Entry 5W6G (X-ray diffraction, 2.79 A resolution); this record covers chains A and B of the 4 polymer chains in the assembly.

# Chain A
Molecule: Hemagglutinin HA1
From: Influenza A virus (A/Solomon Islands/3/2006(H1N1))
UniProt: A7UPX0 (A7UPX0_9INFA); residues 5-330 here correspond to UniProt positions 18-343 (UniProt number = residue number + 13)
Sequence (334 residues; row label = number of the first residue in the row; numbers below 1 keep their minus sign (Ala-3 is residue -3)):
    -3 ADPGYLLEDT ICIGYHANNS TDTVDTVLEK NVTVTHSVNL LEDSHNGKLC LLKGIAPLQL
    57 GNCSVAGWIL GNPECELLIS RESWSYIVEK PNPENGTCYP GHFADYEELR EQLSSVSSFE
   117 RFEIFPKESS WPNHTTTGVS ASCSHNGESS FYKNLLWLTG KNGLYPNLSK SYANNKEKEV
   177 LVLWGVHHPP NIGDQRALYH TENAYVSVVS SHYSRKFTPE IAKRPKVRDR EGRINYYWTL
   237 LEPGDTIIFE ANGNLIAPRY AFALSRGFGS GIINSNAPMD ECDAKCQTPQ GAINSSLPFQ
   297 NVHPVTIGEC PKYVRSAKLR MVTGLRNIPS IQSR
Disordered / not traced: -3 to 0, 327-330
Sequence notes: expression tag (-3 to 4)
Disulfide bonds: Cys46-Cys278, Cys59-Cys71, Cys94-Cys139, Cys282-Cys306
Glycans and other covalent adducts: N-acetylglucosamine (NAG) linked to Asn27, Asn58, Asn91, Asn129, Asn290
From the paper describing this entry:
  - mutagenesis - K166Q: decreased binding to Fab6649
  - mutagenesis - S165N/K166Q: abolished binding to Fab6649

# Chain B
Molecule: Hemagglutinin HA2
From: Influenza A virus (A/Solomon Islands/3/2006(H1N1))
UniProt: A7UPX0 (A7UPX0_9INFA); residues 501-676 here correspond to UniProt positions 344-519 (UniProt number = residue number - 157)
Sequence (178 residues; numbered 501 to 678; the number before each row is that of its first residue):
   501 GLFGAIAGFI EGGWTGMVDG WYGYHHQNEQ GSGYAADQKS TQNAINGITN KVNSVIEKMN
   561 TQFTAVGKEF NKLERRMENL NKKVDDGFID IWTYNAELLV LLENERTLDF HDSNVKNLYE
   621 KVKSQLKNNA KEIGNGCFEF YHKCNDECME SVKNGTYDYP KYSEESKLNR EKIDGVRS
Disordered / not traced: 501-504, 673-678
Sequence notes: expression tag (677-678)
Disulfide bonds: Cys644-Cys648

# How chain A and chain B interact
Residue-residue contacts (141; chain A residue first):
  Leu3(A) - Gln527(B)
  Leu3(A) - Glu639(B)
  Glu4(A) - Gln527(B)  hydrogen bond (backbone-side chain)
  Glu4(A) - Glu639(B)  hydrogen bond (backbone-side chain)
  Glu4(A) - Phe640(B)
  Asp5(A) - Gln527(B)
  Asp5(A) - Asn528(B)
  Asp5(A) - Glu529(B)
  Asp5(A) - Glu639(B)
  Asp5(A) - Phe640(B)  hydrogen bond (backbone-backbone)
  Asp5(A) - Cys644(B)
  Thr6(A) - His525(B)
  Thr6(A) - His526(B)
  Thr6(A) - Gln527(B)  hydrogen bond
  Thr6(A) - Ile633(B)
  Thr6(A) - Phe638(B)
  Thr6(A) - Glu639(B)
  Thr6(A) - Met649(B)
  Ile7(A) - His525(B)
  Ile7(A) - Val622(B)  hydrophobic
  Ile7(A) - Cys637(B)
  Ile7(A) - Phe638(B)  hydrogen bond (backbone-backbone)
  Cys8(A) - Trp514(B)
  Cys8(A) - Tyr524(B)
  Cys8(A) - His525(B)  hydrogen bond (backbone-backbone)
  Cys8(A) - Gly636(B)
  Cys8(A) - Cys637(B)  disulfide
  Ile9(A) - Ile510(B)
  Ile9(A) - Trp514(B)
  Ile9(A) - Gly523(B)
  Ile9(A) - Tyr524(B)  hydrophobic
  Ile9(A) - Val615(B)
  Ile9(A) - Tyr619(B)
  Ile9(A) - Val622(B)  hydrophobic
  Ile9(A) - Gly636(B)  hydrogen bond (backbone-backbone)
  Gly10(A) - Trp514(B)
  Gly10(A) - Met517(B)
  Gly10(A) - Tyr522(B)
  Gly10(A) - Gly523(B)  hydrogen bond (backbone-backbone)
  Tyr11(A) - Ile506(B)
  Tyr11(A) - Ala507(B)  hydrogen bond (side chain-backbone)
  Tyr11(A) - Ile510(B)  hydrogen bond (side chain-backbone)
  Tyr11(A) - Glu511(B)  hydrogen bond (side chain-backbone)
  Tyr11(A) - Gly512(B)  hydrogen bond (side chain-backbone)
  Tyr11(A) - Gly513(B)
  Tyr11(A) - Trp514(B)  hydrogen bond (backbone-backbone)
  Tyr11(A) - Met517(B)
  Tyr11(A) - Trp521(B)
  His12(A) - Trp514(B)
  His12(A) - Met517(B)  hydrogen bond (side chain-backbone)
  His12(A) - Gly520(B)  hydrogen bond (side chain-backbone)
  His12(A) - Trp521(B)  hydrogen bond (backbone-backbone)
  Ala13(A) - Gly513(B)
  Ala13(A) - Trp514(B)  hydrogen bond (backbone-backbone)
  Ala13(A) - Thr515(B)
  Val20(A) - Asn604(B)
  Asp21(A) - Leu601(B)
  Asp21(A) - Asn604(B)  hydrogen bond (backbone-side chain)
  Thr22(A) - Leu601(B)
  Thr22(A) - Glu605(B)
  Val23(A) - Leu601(B)  hydrogen bond (backbone-backbone)
  Val23(A) - Leu602(B)  hydrophobic
  Val23(A) - Glu605(B)
  Leu24(A) - Glu605(B)
  Val28(A) - Leu608(B)  hydrophobic
  His32(A) - Trp521(B)  hydrogen bond
  Val34(A) - Val552(B)  hydrophobic
  Leu36(A) - Val555(B)  hydrophobic
  Leu36(A) - Ile556(B)  hydrophobic
  Leu36(A) - Val600(B)  hydrophobic
  Leu48(A) - Phe563(B)  hydrophobic
  Glu103(A) - Glu569(B)
  Glu103(A) - Asn571(B)
  Arg106(A) - Glu569(B)  salt bridge
  Glu107(A) - Lys568(B)  salt bridge
  Phe264(A) - Phe563(B)  hydrophobic
  Gly265(A) - Phe563(B)
  Ser266(A) - Ala565(B)
  Gly267(A) - Ala565(B)
  Ile268(A) - Glu569(B)
  Ser292(A) - Ile556(B)
  Pro294(A) - Ile556(B)
  Pro294(A) - Met559(B)
  Phe295(A) - Met559(B)  hydrophobic
  Phe295(A) - Trp592(B)  hydrophobic
  Phe295(A) - Ala596(B)  hydrophobic
  Pro300(A) - Val566(B)
  Pro300(A) - Ile589(B)  hydrophobic
  Val301(A) - Gly567(B)
  Thr302(A) - Thr564(B)
  Thr302(A) - Ala565(B)
  Thr302(A) - Val566(B)  hydrogen bond (backbone-backbone)
  Ile303(A) - Phe563(B)  hydrophobic
  Ile303(A) - Thr564(B)
  Ile303(A) - Ala565(B)  hydrophobic
  Gly304(A) - Gln562(B)
  Gly304(A) - Phe563(B)
  Gly304(A) - Thr564(B)  hydrogen bond (backbone-backbone)
  Glu305(A) - Thr561(B)
  Glu305(A) - Gln562(B)
  Glu305(A) - Phe563(B)
  Cys306(A) - Thr561(B)
  Lys308(A) - Met559(B)
  Lys308(A) - Thr561(B)
  Lys308(A) - Trp592(B)
  Tyr309(A) - Ile589(B)  hydrophobic
  Val310(A) - Trp592(B)
  Val310(A) - Thr593(B)
  Arg311(A) - Asp586(B)  salt bridge
  Arg311(A) - Ile589(B)
  Arg311(A) - Asp590(B)  salt bridge
  Arg311(A) - Thr593(B)  hydrogen bond (backbone-side chain)
  Ser312(A) - Thr593(B)
  Ser312(A) - Glu597(B)
  Leu315(A) - Ala596(B)  hydrophobic
  Leu315(A) - Glu597(B)
  Arg316(A) - Val600(B)
  Arg316(A) - Asn604(B)  hydrogen bond (backbone-side chain)
  Met317(A) - Val555(B)  hydrophobic
  Met317(A) - Val600(B)  hydrophobic
  Met317(A) - Glu603(B)
  Met317(A) - Asn604(B)
  Val318(A) - Asn604(B)  hydrogen bond (backbone-side chain)
  Val318(A) - Thr607(B)
  Thr319(A) - Trp521(B)
  Thr319(A) - Ile548(B)
  Thr319(A) - Val552(B)
  Thr319(A) - Thr607(B)
  Thr319(A) - His611(B)  hydrogen bond (backbone-side chain)
  Gly320(A) - Trp521(B)
  Gly320(A) - His611(B)  hydrogen bond (backbone-side chain)
  Leu321(A) - Trp521(B)
  Leu321(A) - Tyr522(B)  hydrophobic
  Arg322(A) - Ile506(B)
  Arg322(A) - Leu608(B)
  Ile324(A) - Ala507(B)  hydrophobic
  Ile324(A) - Glu511(B)
  Ile324(A) - Gly512(B)
  Ile324(A) - Gly513(B)  hydrogen bond (backbone-backbone)
  Pro325(A) - Thr515(B)
  Ser326(A) - Glu511(B)
Also at the interface, not in a pair above, chain A (57 interface residues in all): Thr31, Lys314
Also at the interface, not in a pair above, chain B (68 interface residues in all): Ala505, Val518, Phe570, Leu618, Leu626, Tyr641, Val652
Cross-chain cystine bridges: Cys8(A)-Cys637(B)

# In short
The interface between chain A and chain B involves 57 residues on one side and 68 on the other, with 1
disulfide bond, 28 hydrogen bonds and 4 salt bridges. Among the polar pairs are Arg106(A)-Glu569(B),
Glu107(A)-Lys568(B) and Arg311(A)-Asp586(B). From the paper: K166Q of chain A reduces binding to Fab6649;
S165N/K166Q of chain A abolish binding to Fab6649.
Here chain A is Hemagglutinin HA1 and chain B is Hemagglutinin HA2, both from Influenza A virus (A/Solomon
Islands/3/2006(H1N1)). Entry 5W6G (Human antibody 6649 in complex with influenza hemagglutinin H1 Solomon
Islands) was determined by X-ray diffraction.
